PDB entry 5AR4 | X-ray diffraction, 2.70 A resolution | chains A and B

[Chain A (and B)]
Protein: Receptor-interacting serine/threonine-protein kinase 2
From: Homo sapiens
Notes: EC 2.7.10.2, 2.7.11.1; fragment: kinase domain; chain B of this document is another copy of the same molecule, construct and numbering; everything in this record applies to it too
UniProtKB: O43353 (RIPK2_HUMAN); residues 1-310 here = UniProt positions 1-310
Amino-acid sequence (326 residues; numbered -15 to 310; the number before each row is that of its first residue; numbers below 1 keep their minus sign (Met-15 is residue -15)):
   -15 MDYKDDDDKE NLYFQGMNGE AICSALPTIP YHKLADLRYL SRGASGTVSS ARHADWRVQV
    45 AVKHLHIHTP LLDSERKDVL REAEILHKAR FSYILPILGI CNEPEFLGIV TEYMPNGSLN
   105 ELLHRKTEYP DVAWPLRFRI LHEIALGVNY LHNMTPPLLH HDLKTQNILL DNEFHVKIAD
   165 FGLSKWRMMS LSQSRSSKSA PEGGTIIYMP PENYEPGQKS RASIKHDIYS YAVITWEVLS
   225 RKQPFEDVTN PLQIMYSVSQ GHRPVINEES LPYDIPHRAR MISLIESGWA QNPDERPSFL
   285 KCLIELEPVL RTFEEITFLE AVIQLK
Disordered / not traced: -15 to 4, 51-55, 168-188, 200-205 (chain B: -15 to 5, 50-55, 168-187)
Sequence notes: expression tag (-15 to 0)
Ligand contacts: SB2 (4-[5-(4-fluoro-phenyl)-2-(4-methanesulfinyl-phenyl)-3H-imidazol-4-yl]-pyridine): Leu24, Ser25, Arg26, Gly27, Ala28, Val32, Ala45, Lys47, Glu66, Leu70, Leu79, Ile93, Thr95, Glu96, Tyr97, Met98, Lys148, Gln150, Leu153, Ala163, Asp164

[How chain A and chain B interact]
Pairs across the interface (74; chain A residue first):
  Ile6(A) - Ser8(B)
  Ile6(A) - Ala9(B)
  Ile6(A) - Leu10(B)  hydrogen bond (backbone-backbone)
  Ile6(A) - Leu64(B)  hydrophobic
  Ile6(A) - Glu68(B)
  Ile6(A) - His71(B)
  Cys7(A) - Cys7(B)  hydrophobic
  Cys7(A) - Ser8(B)
  Cys7(A) - Lys72(B)
  Ser8(A) - Ile6(B)
  Ser8(A) - Cys7(B)
  Ser8(A) - Ser8(B)  hydrogen bond (backbone-backbone)
  Ser8(A) - His71(B)
  Ala9(A) - Ile6(B)
  Leu10(A) - Ile6(B)  hydrogen bond (backbone-backbone)
  Ala38(A) - Leu284(B)
  Asp39(A) - Asn133(B)  hydrogen bond (backbone-side chain)
  Asp39(A) - Asn137(B)
  Asp39(A) - Leu284(B)
  Trp40(A) - Leu130(B)
  Trp40(A) - Asn133(B)
  Trp40(A) - Tyr134(B)
  Arg41(A) - Leu130(B)
  Arg41(A) - Leu284(B)
  Arg41(A) - Leu287(B)
  Arg41(A) - Ile288(B)
  Arg41(A) - Glu291(B)  salt bridge
  Val42(A) - Phe75(B)  hydrophobic
  Val42(A) - Leu130(B)  hydrophobic
  Leu64(A) - Ile6(B)  hydrophobic
  Glu68(A) - Ile6(B)
  His71(A) - Ile6(B)
  His71(A) - Ser8(B)  hydrogen bond (backbone-side chain)
  Lys72(A) - Cys7(B)
  Lys72(A) - Ser8(B)
  Arg74(A) - Arg74(B)
  Phe75(A) - Trp40(B)  hydrophobic
  Phe75(A) - Val42(B)  hydrophobic
  Phe75(A) - Leu82(B)  hydrophobic
  Ser76(A) - Glu96(B)  hydrogen bond
  Leu82(A) - Phe75(B)  hydrophobic
  Glu96(A) - Ser76(B)  hydrogen bond
  Arg123(A) - Glu157(B)  salt bridge
  Leu130(A) - Trp40(B)
  Leu130(A) - Arg41(B)
  Leu130(A) - Val42(B)  hydrophobic
  Asn133(A) - Asp39(B)  hydrogen bond (side chain-backbone)
  Asn133(A) - Trp40(B)
  Tyr134(A) - Pro11(B)
  Tyr134(A) - Trp40(B)
  Asn137(A) - Asp39(B)
  Asn156(A) - His159(B)  hydrogen bond
  Glu157(A) - Glu157(B)
  Glu157(A) - His159(B)  salt bridge
  His159(A) - Glu157(B)  salt bridge
  Leu284(A) - Arg41(B)
  Leu287(A) - Arg41(B)
  Ile288(A) - Arg41(B)
  Glu291(A) - Arg41(B)  salt bridge
  Glu299(A) - Asn156(B)  hydrogen bond
  Glu299(A) - Lys310(B)
  Ile300(A) - Ile307(B)  hydrophobic
  Ile300(A) - Lys310(B)
  Leu303(A) - Val306(B)  hydrophobic
  Leu303(A) - Ile307(B)
  Leu303(A) - Lys310(B)
  Val306(A) - Leu303(B)  hydrophobic
  Ile307(A) - Ile300(B)  hydrophobic
  Ile307(A) - Leu303(B)  hydrophobic
  Ile307(A) - Glu304(B)
  Ile307(A) - Ile307(B)  hydrophobic
  Lys310(A) - Glu299(B)  salt bridge
  Lys310(A) - Ile300(B)
  Lys310(A) - Leu303(B)
Interface residues without a listed pair, chain A (42 interface residues in all): Pro11, Ala67, Tyr77, Ile84, Glu304
Interface residues without a listed pair, chain B (41 interface residues in all): Ala38, Ala67, Tyr77, Arg123

[In short]
The interface between chain A and chain B involves 42 residues on one side and 41 on the other; the contacts
include 10 hydrogen bonds and 6 salt bridges. Polar contacts include Arg41(A)-Glu291(B), Arg123(A)-Glu157(B)
and Glu157(A)-His159(B). Bound to chain A: compound SB2.
Both chains are Receptor-interacting serine/threonine-protein kinase 2 (Homo sapiens). Entry 5AR4 (RIP2 Kinase
Catalytic Domain (1 - 310) complex with SB-203580) was determined by X-ray diffraction together with 5AR2,
5AR3, 5AR5, 5AR7 and 5AR8 from the same study.
